PDB entry 3NEQ | X-ray diffraction, 1.25 A resolution | chain A

Chain A:
Molecule: Three-finger muscarinic toxin 7
UniProt: chimeric construct of Q8QGR0, P81030: residues 1-48 from Q8QGR0 (3SIM7_DENAN) positions 22-69 (UniProt number = residue number + 21); residues 49-57 from P81030 positions 49-57 (same numbers); residues 58-66 from Q8QGR0 (3SIM7_DENAN) positions 78-86 (UniProt number = residue number + 20)
Chain sequence (66 residues; numbered 1 to 66; the number before each row is that of its first residue):
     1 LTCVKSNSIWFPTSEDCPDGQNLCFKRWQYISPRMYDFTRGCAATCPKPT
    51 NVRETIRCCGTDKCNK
Disulfides: Cys3-Cys24, Cys17-Cys42, Cys46-Cys58, Cys59-Cys64
Curated features (UniProtKB/Swiss-Prot):
  - region: Thr2 to Asp16 (Finger loop 1), Leu23 to Cys42 (Finger loop 2), Thr45 to Lys48 (Finger loop 3)
What the authors report for this chain:
  - mutagenesis - S32V/M35Y/Y36S (5-fold): increased binding to hM4
  - conformationally variable residues (side-chain flip): Arg40
  - specificity-determining residues: Ser32, Met35, Tyr36 (proposed by the authors, not directly observed)
  - mutagenesis - R27K/Q29Y/F38I/R40W: decreased binding to M1 receptor
  - mutagenesis - S32V/M35Y/Y36S (7-fold): decreased binding to hM1 receptor

Overview:
From the paper: S32V/M35Y/Y36S increase binding to hM4; specificity determinants Ser32, Met35 and Tyr36.
Chain A is Three-finger muscarinic toxin 7; the structure, Crystal structure of the chimeric muscarinic toxin
MT7 with loop 3 from MT1, was determined by X-ray diffraction, deposited together with 4DO8 and 3FEV.
